6Y9A - chains B and H of the 4 polymer chains in the assembly; structure by electron microscopy, 4.20 A resolution (low resolution: residue-level contacts below are approximate; hydrogen-bond / salt-bridge calls are withheld).

[Chain B]
Name: B-lymphocyte antigen CD20
Organism: Homo sapiens
UniProtKB: P11836 (CD20_HUMAN); residues 45-213 here = UniProt positions 45-213
Sequence (169 residues; each row starts with the number of its first residue):
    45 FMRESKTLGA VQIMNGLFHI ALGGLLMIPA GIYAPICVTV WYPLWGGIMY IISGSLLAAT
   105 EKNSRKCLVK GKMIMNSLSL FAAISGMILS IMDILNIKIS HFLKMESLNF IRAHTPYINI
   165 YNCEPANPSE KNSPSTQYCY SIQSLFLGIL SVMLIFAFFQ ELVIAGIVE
Cystine bridges: Cys-167/Cys-183

[Chain H]
Name: Obinutuzumab Fab heavy chain
Organism: Homo sapiens
Notes: antibody fragment or engineered binder
Sequence (219 residues; row label = number of the first residue in the row):
     2 VQLVQSGAEV KKPGSSVKVS CKASGYAFSY SWINWVRQAP GQGLEWMGRI FPGDGDTDYN
    62 GKFKGRVTIT ADKSTSTAYM ELSSLRSEDT AVYYCARNVF DGYWLVYWGQ GTLVTVSSAS
   122 TKGPSVFPLA PSSKSTSGGT AALGCLVKDY FPEPVTVSWN SGALTSGVHT FPAVLQSSGL
   182 YSLSSVVTVP SSSLGTQTYI CNVNHKPSNT KVDKKVEPK
Cystine bridges: Cys-22/Cys-96, Cys-146/Cys-202

[Interface between chain B and chain H]
Pairs across the interface - 7 pairs, chain B then chain H:
  Tyr-161(B) with Ser-30(H); Tyr-31(H); Phe-52(H); Gly-54(H)
  Glu-174(B) with Asp-102(H)
  Ser-177(B) with Asp-102(H)
  Pro-178(B) with Asp-102(H)
Other interface residues (no listed pair), chain H (8 interface residues in all): Asp-55, Phe-101, Tyr-104

[Summary]
The interface between chain B and chain H involves 4 residues on one side and 8 on the other.
Here chain B is B-lymphocyte antigen CD20 and chain H is Obinutuzumab Fab heavy chain, both from Homo sapiens.
Entry 6Y9A (Structure of full-length CD20 in complex with Obinutuzumab Fab) was determined by electron
microscopy together with 6Y90 and 6Y97 from the same study.
